9PDD - chains A and F of the 11 polymer chains in the assembly; structure by electron microscopy, 4.16 A resolution (low resolution: residue-level contacts below are approximate; hydrogen-bond / salt-bridge calls are withheld).

# Chain A (and F)
Molecule: Vesicle-fusing ATPase
Organism: Cricetulus griseus
Notes: EC 3.6.4.6; chain F of this document is another copy of the same molecule, construct and numbering; everything in this record applies to it too
UniProt: P18708 (NSF_CRIGR); residue numbers follow UniProt; this construct covers 1-744
Sequence (747 residues; row label = number of the first residue in the row; numbers below 1 keep their minus sign (Gly-2 is residue -2)):
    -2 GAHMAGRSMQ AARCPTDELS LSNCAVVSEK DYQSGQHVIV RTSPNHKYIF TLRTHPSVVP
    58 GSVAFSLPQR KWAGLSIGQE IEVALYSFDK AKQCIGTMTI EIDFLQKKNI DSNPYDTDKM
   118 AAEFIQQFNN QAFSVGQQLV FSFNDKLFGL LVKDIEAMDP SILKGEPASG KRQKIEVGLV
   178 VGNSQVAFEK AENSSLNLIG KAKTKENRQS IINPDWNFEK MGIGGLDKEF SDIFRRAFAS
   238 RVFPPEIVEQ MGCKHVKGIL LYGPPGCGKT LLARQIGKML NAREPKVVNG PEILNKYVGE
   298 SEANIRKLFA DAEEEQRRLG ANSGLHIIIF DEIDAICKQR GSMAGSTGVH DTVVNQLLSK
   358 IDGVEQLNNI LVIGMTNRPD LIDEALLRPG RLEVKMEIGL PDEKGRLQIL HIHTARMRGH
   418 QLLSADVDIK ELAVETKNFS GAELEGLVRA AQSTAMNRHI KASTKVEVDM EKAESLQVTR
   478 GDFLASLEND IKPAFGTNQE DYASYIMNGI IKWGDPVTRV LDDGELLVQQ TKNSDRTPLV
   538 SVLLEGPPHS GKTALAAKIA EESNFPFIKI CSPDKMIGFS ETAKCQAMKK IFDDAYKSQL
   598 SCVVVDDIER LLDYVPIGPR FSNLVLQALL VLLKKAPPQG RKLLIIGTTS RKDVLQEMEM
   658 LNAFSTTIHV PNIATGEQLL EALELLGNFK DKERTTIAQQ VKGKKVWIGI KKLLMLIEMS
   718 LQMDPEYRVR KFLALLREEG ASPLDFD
Unresolved in the structure: -2 to 208, 741-744 (chain F: -2 to 208, 336-343, 460-466, 741-744)
Sequence notes: expression tag (-2 to 0)
UniProt features mapped onto this chain:
  - binding site (ATP): Asn505 to Trp510, Pro545 to Leu552
  - binding site (Mg(2+)): Thr550
  - modified residue: Lys105 (N6-acetyllysine), Ser207 (Phosphoserine), Tyr259 (Phosphotyrosine), Ser569 (Phosphoserine)
Ligand contacts:
  - ADP (adenosine-5'-diphosphate): Gly219, Ile220, Gly221, Gly222, Leu223, Gly263, Cys264, Gly265, Lys266, Thr267, Leu268, Ile406, His410, Gly438
  - ATP (adenosine-5'-triphosphate): Ile503, Met504, Asn505, Gly506, Ile507, Ile508, Trp510, His546, Ser547, Gly548, Lys549, Thr550, Ala551, Leu552, Asp604, Ser647, Ile707, Lys708
What the authors report for this chain:
  - binding site for Unknown SNARE protein: Tyr294
  - binding site for phosphate ion: Glu329
  - mutagenesis - I209N: decreased catalytic activity on ternary SNARE complexes (citing earlier work)
  - mutagenesis - I209N: unchanged catalytic activity on binary SNARE complexes (citing earlier work)
  - post-translational modification sites: Ser207 (citing earlier work)

# How chain A and chain F interact
Contacting residue pairs (39; chain A residue first):
  Glu289(A) with Asp348(F)
  Arg413(A) with Gln247(F); Met248(F); Gly249(F)
  Met414(A) with Met248(F)
  His417(A) with Gln247(F)
  Leu419(A) with Gln247(F); Met248(F)
  Arg446(A) with Lys251(F)
  Gln449(A) with Met248(F); Cys250(F)
  Ser450(A) with Arg233(F)
  Met453(A) with Ala236(F); Cys250(F)
  His456(A) with Phe240(F)
  Ile457(A) with Val239(F)
  Leu473(A) with Phe240(F)
  His546(A) with Asn659(F)
  Asp571(A) with Lys632(F)
  Ile574(A) with Lys586(F); Val628(F); Leu629(F)
  Arg607(A) with Gln624(F); Leu627(F)
  Asp610(A) with Asn620(F); Gln624(F)
  Tyr611(A) with Gln624(F)
  Val612(A) with Asn620(F)
  Pro613(A) with Glu656(F)
  Ile614(A) with Glu654(F)
  Arg617(A) with Phe618(F)
  Leu683(A) with Arg533(F)
  Lys708(A) with Lys631(F)
  Met712(A) with Ser662(F)
  Glu715(A) with Ser531(F); Asp532(F); Thr534(F)
  Met716(A) with Gln527(F)
  Gln719(A) with Gln527(F)
Interface residues without a listed pair, chain A (34 interface residues in all): Asn454, Asn505, Pro570, Gly575, Phe576, Asn685
Interface residues without a listed pair, chain F (36 interface residues in all): Arg232, Phe235, Ile244, Glu246, Gln526, Cys582, Pro616, Leu621

# Summary
Chain A and chain F form an interface of 34 and 36 residues respectively. Ligands of chain A: ADP and ATP.
From UniProt: 14 ATP-binding residues and Mg2+-binding residue Thr550(A) on chain A. From the paper: a binding
site for Unknown SNARE protein at Tyr294(A); I209N of chain A reduces catalytic activity on ternary SNARE
complexes.
Both chains are Vesicle-fusing ATPase (Cricetulus griseus). Entry 9PDD (22bin20S complex (NSF-alphaSNAP-2:2
syntaxin-1a:SNAP-25), hydrolyzing, class 29) was determined by electron microscopy, deposited together with
9OJR, 9OJU, 9OJZ, 9OK3, 9OK5, 9OKC and 17 further entries.
